7V5Z - chains A and B of the 4 polymer chains in the assembly; structure by X-ray diffraction, 1.99 A resolution.

[Chain A (and B)]
Name: Antitoxin
Source organism: Staphylococcus aureus (strain NCTC 8325 / PS 47)
Notes: chain B of this document is another copy of the same molecule, construct and numbering; everything in this record applies to it too
UniProt: Q2FVF7 (Q2FVF7_STAA8); numbering as in UniProt (aligned over 1-85)
Amino-acid sequence (85 residues; row label = number of the first residue in the row):
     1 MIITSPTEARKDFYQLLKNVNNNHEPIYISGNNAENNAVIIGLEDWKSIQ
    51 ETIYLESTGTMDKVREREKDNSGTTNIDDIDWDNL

[How chain A and chain B interact]
Pairs across the interface - 64 pairs, chain A then chain B:
  Pro6(A) - Phe13(B)
  Pro6(A) - Tyr14(B)
  Pro6(A) - Leu17(B)  hydrophobic
  Thr7(A) - Tyr14(B)
  Ala9(A) - Phe13(B)  hydrophobic
  Arg10(A) - Arg10(B)  hydrogen bond (side chain-backbone)
  Arg10(A) - Lys11(B)  hydrogen bond (side chain-backbone)
  Arg10(A) - Phe13(B)
  Arg10(A) - Tyr14(B)
  Lys11(A) - Arg10(B)
  Phe13(A) - Pro6(B)
  Phe13(A) - Ala9(B)  hydrophobic
  Phe13(A) - Arg10(B)
  Phe13(A) - Phe13(B)  hydrophobic
  Phe13(A) - Ile29(B)  hydrophobic
  Tyr14(A) - Thr7(B)  hydrogen bond
  Tyr14(A) - Arg10(B)
  Leu17(A) - Pro6(B)  hydrophobic
  Leu17(A) - Asn36(B)
  Leu17(A) - Ala38(B)  hydrophobic
  Lys18(A) - Asn36(B)
  Asn21(A) - Glu35(B)  hydrogen bond (side chain-backbone)
  Asn21(A) - Asn36(B)
  Asn21(A) - Asn37(B)  hydrogen bond (side chain-backbone)
  Pro26(A) - Trp46(B)  hydrophobic
  Tyr28(A) - Leu43(B)  hydrophobic
  Tyr28(A) - Trp46(B)  hydrogen bond
  Glu35(A) - Asn21(B)  hydrogen bond (backbone-side chain)
  Asn36(A) - Leu17(B)
  Asn36(A) - Lys18(B)
  Asn36(A) - Asn21(B)
  Asn37(A) - Asn21(B)  hydrogen bond (backbone-side chain)
  Asn37(A) - Gly42(B)
  Asn37(A) - Leu43(B)  hydrogen bond (backbone-backbone)
  Ala38(A) - Leu17(B)  hydrophobic
  Ala38(A) - Ile40(B)  hydrophobic
  Ala38(A) - Ile41(B)
  Ala38(A) - Leu43(B)
  Val39(A) - Val39(B)
  Val39(A) - Ile40(B)
  Val39(A) - Ile41(B)  hydrogen bond (backbone-backbone)
  Val39(A) - Leu43(B)  hydrophobic
  Val39(A) - Trp46(B)  hydrophobic
  Ile40(A) - Val39(B)
  Ile41(A) - Ala38(B)
  Ile41(A) - Val39(B)  hydrogen bond (backbone-backbone)
  Gly42(A) - Asn37(B)
  Leu43(A) - Asn37(B)  hydrogen bond (backbone-backbone)
  Leu43(A) - Ala38(B)
  Leu43(A) - Val39(B)  hydrophobic
  Trp46(A) - Pro26(B)  hydrophobic
  Trp46(A) - Tyr28(B)  hydrogen bond
  Trp46(A) - Val39(B)
  Trp46(A) - Ile41(B)  hydrophobic
  Trp46(A) - Ile49(B)  hydrophobic
  Ile49(A) - Trp46(B)  hydrophobic
  Ile49(A) - Ile49(B)  hydrophobic
  Gln50(A) - Tyr28(B)  hydrogen bond
  Glu56(A) - Glu56(B)
  Asp62(A) - Asp62(B)
  Asp62(A) - Arg65(B)  salt bridge
  Arg65(A) - Glu56(B)  salt bridge
  Arg65(A) - Asp62(B)  salt bridge
  Arg65(A) - Arg65(B)
Other interface residues (no listed pair), chain A (31 interface residues in all): Val20, Ile29, Thr52, Ile53
Other interface residues (no listed pair), chain B (32 interface residues in all): Asp12, Val20, Thr52, Ile53, Ser57

[Summary]
The interface between chain A and chain B involves 31 residues on one side and 32 on the other, with 14
hydrogen bonds and 3 salt bridges. Polar contacts include Asp62(A)-Arg65(B), Arg65(A)-Glu56(B) and
Arg10(A)-Arg10(B).
Both chains are Antitoxin (Staphylococcus aureus (strain NCTC 8325 / PS 47)). Entry 7V5Z (Crystal structure of
heterotetrameric complex of Sa2YoeB-Sa2YefM toxin-antitoxin from Staphylococcus aureus) was determined by
X-ray diffraction (same publication as 7V5Y and 7V6W).
